Entry 3BOM (X-ray diffraction, 1.35 A resolution); this record covers chains A and C of the 4 polymer chains in the assembly.

== Chain A (and C) ==
Molecule: Hemoglobin subunit alpha-4
Source organism: Oncorhynchus mykiss
Notes: chain C of this document is another copy of the same molecule, construct and numbering; everything in this record applies to it too
UniProtKB: P14527 (HBA4_ONCMY); numbering as in UniProt (aligned over 1-142)
Chain sequence (143 residues; numbered 0 to 142; the number before each row is that of its first residue; numbering starts at 0):
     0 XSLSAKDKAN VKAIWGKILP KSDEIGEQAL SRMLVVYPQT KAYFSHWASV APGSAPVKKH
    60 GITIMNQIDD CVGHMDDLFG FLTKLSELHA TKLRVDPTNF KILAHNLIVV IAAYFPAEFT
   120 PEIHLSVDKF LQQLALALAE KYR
Modified / non-standard residues: ACE (acetyl group) at position 0
Swiss-Prot annotation at these positions:
  - binding site (O2): His59
  - binding site (heme b): His88
  - modified residue: Ser1 (N-acetylserine)
Metal / ion sites: heme Fe near His88 (its only coordinating residue here)
Small-molecule neighbours: heme (HEM): Met32, Thr39, Tyr42, Phe43, His45, Trp46, His59, Thr62, Ile63, Gln66, Ile67, Leu84, Leu87, His88, Leu92, Val94, Asn98, Phe99, Leu102, Leu133, Leu137

== How chain A and chain C interact ==
Contacting residue pairs (11):
  ACE_0(A) with Glu139(C)
  Ser1(A) with Glu139(C), hydrogen bond
  Leu124(A) with Arg142(C)
  Asp127(A) with Arg142(C), salt bridge
  Lys128(A) with Arg142(C), hydrogen bond (side chain-backbone)
  Leu135(A) with Leu135(C), hydrophobic
  Glu139(A) with ACE_0(C); Ser1(C), hydrogen bond
  Arg142(A) with Leu124(C); Asp127(C), salt bridge; Lys128(C), hydrogen bond (backbone-side chain)
Interface residues without a listed pair, chain A (10 interface residues in all): Gln131, Tyr141
Interface residues without a listed pair, chain C (10 interface residues in all): Gln131, Tyr141

== Overview ==
The chain A/chain C interface involves 10 residues from each chain; the contacts include 4 hydrogen bonds and
2 salt bridges. Among the polar pairs are Asp127(A)-Arg142(C), Ser1(A)-Glu139(C) and Lys128(A)-Arg142(C).
Chain A binds heme.
Both chains are Hemoglobin subunit alpha-4 (Oncorhynchus mykiss). Entry 3BOM (Crystal structure of trout
hemoglobin at 1.35 Angstrom resolution) was determined by X-ray diffraction.
